Entry 7E2C (electron microscopy, 4.18 A resolution (low resolution: residue-level contacts below are approximate; hydrogen-bond / salt-bridge calls are withheld)); this record covers chains A and I of the 11 polymer chains in the assembly.

[Chain A]
Protein: TRAPP-associated protein TCA17
Organism: Saccharomyces cerevisiae (strain ATCC 204508 / S288c)
UniProtKB: P32613 (TCA17_YEAST); numbering as in UniProt (aligned over 1-152)
Sequence (152 residues; each row starts with the number of its first residue):
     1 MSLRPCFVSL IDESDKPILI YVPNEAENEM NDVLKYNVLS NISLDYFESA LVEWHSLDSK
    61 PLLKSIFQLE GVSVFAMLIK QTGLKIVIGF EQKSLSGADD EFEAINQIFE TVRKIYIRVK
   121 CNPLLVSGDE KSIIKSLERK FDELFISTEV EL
Disordered / not traced: 1-2

[Chain I]
Protein: Trafficking protein particle complex II-specific subunit 130
Organism: Saccharomyces cerevisiae (strain ATCC 204508 / S288c)
UniProtKB: Q03660 (TR130_YEAST); residues 1-1102 here = UniProt positions 1-1102
Sequence (1102 residues; numbered 1 to 1102; the number before each row is that of its first residue):
     1 MDKEIYCGSV PVSYFDPFDL FESLRPEFQQ ILPLDNIHWK AFDGTVRTVN RLPIELIPEG
    61 RGEADKSNDE QPFIRFLIVN CISIDQYRAK VRPLVRQWLP NLESVSSSTG EKMIYKPIIL
   121 LYANSEVVDS NLFKSVSLME KFGKDFPHVQ TLEVRSVYRS PKERQEFWNQ FSQKIKASVL
   181 SIFQKRLTHL QHSLANLQKG NNFEEQLLTR EKLYELYVVF NILEDASLEL QKIKKEILRR
   241 NMNMPDGKLQ VPFESSSKSD ESLGSIIIEG TLDKFQLHKY FFIRRLRLLK LEDQTLTAFV
   301 GAFQLIKNFI ESISIEYRKS VRLLEFKHYF ITSMLSYFEF ENVSNPLLCE IKAELLMLKR
   361 DNWVQGVMAT SGYRLMDKNY PNSDVKYKFD LLKETFVDET VFQENFLTLT KEILSLFNKC
   421 EGKRQRIVDI LSIEIGLLYY QGKKYEEAVS LFLSCYEYYT QTNWNSIGLK ILQVFIDSLS
   481 HCPKLDVLQI DGESVSASAV LTNAFLNILK LCKDNDSKEI WWKKFMDLQM KNNIHLMYPL
   541 DGLFEVTLNS KVHLARANVS AIEVNLKSYG FPEDISTKTM RLSLKNMGGD VIVFGASDFL
   601 LKKGENKLIL ECRDIMYGEF SLLSFEIIVE GITFVKEFPE NQDEFIVVPE IYCKESTKVL
   661 VKQAHNLNLG EYALELKSVQ SDALESLQVE VEVQKNIGNM KNLPVSFSMD EIQARKRYNT
   721 PFENVRLEYY LLDQITAFDL IIKTSFTKKN DQGTFGETKK VRIQCYLQLS VSVEDIFKKD
   781 IFFFKFLLNS SVREEPVILY SSELSAPDTR NDYNIRGDYI ATTPALITFD GNESFINCYE
   841 ITANNNFDSK DIFNLKVRYN TLKEQLDCFI TDAVLIEGDV EWFILFEKWK TFWELEILKK
   901 LKYDYDAFKE NRIIRLLKTS IDLNKTKSKI RNLCIEKAVL DKILICLNKV SRGIAVCNTD
   961 MDEYVRNLVP KQLTVPVQLP GFEQFFHVQF EQMETSHDAL HDTIATIGNS LSYTVIVENL
  1021 SGQWGQDVID DGGYIFEILS SNEWLIHGQK RCAIKEKRKE FEVHLIPLKK GYLNFPRVEI
  1081 TNINGKSCRV DHSNAFESIL IF
Disordered / not traced: 1-249, 384-392, 485-491, 531-550, 1085-1102

[Chain A / chain I interface]
Residue-residue contacts (18; chain A residue first):
  Lys-16(A) / Thr-462(I)
  Lys-16(A) / Asn-463(I)
  Lys-16(A) / Trp-464(I)
  Pro-17(A) / Trp-464(I)
  Leu-34(A) / Ser-466(I)
  Lys-35(A) / Met-376(I)
  Lys-35(A) / Asp-377(I)
  Asn-37(A) / Ser-466(I)
  Ile-42(A) / Arg-426(I)
  Ile-42(A) / Ile-430(I)
  Asp-45(A) / Gln-425(I)
  Asp-45(A) / Arg-426(I)
  Leu-51(A) / Thr-295(I)
  Leu-51(A) / Pro-346(I)
  Leu-51(A) / Leu-347(I)
  Val-52(A) / Val-300(I)
  Glu-70(A) / Asn-379(I)
  Gln-92(A) / Ser-314(I)
Other interface residues (no listed pair), chain A (17 interface residues in all): Ile-18, Ile-20, Val-38, Ser-49, Ala-50, Lys-93
Other interface residues (no listed pair), chain I (24 interface residues in all): Gln-294, Leu-296, Thr-297, Cys-349, Lys-359, Lys-378, Ser-383, Arg-424, Ile-467

[Overview]
17 residues of chain A and 24 residues of chain I are in contact.
Chain A is TRAPP-associated protein TCA17 and chain I is Trafficking protein particle complex II-specific
subunit 130, both from Saccharomyces cerevisiae (strain ATCC 204508 / S288c); the structure, Monomer of
TRAPPII (open), was determined by electron microscopy together with 7E2D, 7E8S, 7E8T, 7E93, 7E94 and 7EA3 from
the same study.
